PDB entry 6H9B | X-ray diffraction, 2.75 A resolution | chains B and C of the 5 polymer chains in the assembly

# Chain B
Molecule: Tubulin beta chain
From: Ovis aries
Amino-acid sequence (431 residues; numbered 1 to 441; 10 numbers in that range are skipped by the numbering (no residue carries them; nothing is unmodelled there); the number before each row is that of its first residue):
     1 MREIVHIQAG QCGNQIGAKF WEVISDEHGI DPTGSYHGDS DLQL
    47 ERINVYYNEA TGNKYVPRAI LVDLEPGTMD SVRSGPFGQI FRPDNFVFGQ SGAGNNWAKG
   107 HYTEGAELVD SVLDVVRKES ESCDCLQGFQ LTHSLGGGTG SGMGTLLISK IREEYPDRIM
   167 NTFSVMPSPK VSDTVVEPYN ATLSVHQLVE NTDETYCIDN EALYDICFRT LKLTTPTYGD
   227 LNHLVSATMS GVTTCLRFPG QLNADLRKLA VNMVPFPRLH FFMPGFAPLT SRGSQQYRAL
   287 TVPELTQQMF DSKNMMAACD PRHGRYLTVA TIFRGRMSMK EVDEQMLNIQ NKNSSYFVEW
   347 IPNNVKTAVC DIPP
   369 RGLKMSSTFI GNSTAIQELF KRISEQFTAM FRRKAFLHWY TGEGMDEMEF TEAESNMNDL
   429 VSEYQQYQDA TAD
Residues lining bound ligands:
  - FWH (9-methyl-3-[1-(2-methylquinolin-4-yl)ethenyl]carbazole): Val238, Cys241, Leu242, Leu248, Ala250, Asp251, Lys254, Leu255, Asn258, Met259, Thr314, Val315, Ala316, Thr317, Ile318, Asn349, Asn350, Val351, Lys352, Thr353, Ala354, Ile378
  - GDP (guanosine-5'-diphosphate): Gly10, Gln11, Cys12, Gln15, Ile16, Asp69, Asn101, Ser140, Gly142, Gly143, Gly144, Thr145, Gly146, Ser147, Val171, Pro173, Val177, Asp179, Glu183, Asn206, Leu209, Tyr224, Leu227, Asn228

# Chain C
Molecule: Tubulin alpha chain
From: Ovis aries
Amino-acid sequence (433 residues; row label = number of the first residue in the row; note: 7 numbers in that range are skipped by the numbering (no residue carries them; nothing is unmodelled there)):
     1 MRECISIHVG QAGVQIGNAC WELYCLEHGI QPDGQMPS
    46 DDSFNTFFSE TGAGKHVPRA VFVDLEPTVI DEVRTGTYRQ LFHPEQLITG KEDAANNYAR
   106 GHYTIGKEII DLVLDRIRKL ADQCTGLQGF LVFHSFGGGT GSGFTSLLME RLSVDYGKKS
   166 KLEFSIYPAP QVSTAVVEPY NSILTTHTTL EHSDCAFMVD NEAIYDICRR NLDIERPTYT
   226 NLNRLISQIV SSITASLRFD GALNVDLTEF QTNLVPYPRI HFPLATYAPV ISAEKAYHEQ
   286 LSVAEITNAC FEPANQMVKC DPRHGKYMAC CLLYRGDVVP KDVNAAIATI KTKRSIQFVD
   346 WCPTGFKVGI NYQPPTVVPG GDLAKVQRAV CMLSNTTAIA EAWARLDHKF DLMYAKRAFV
   406 HWYVGEGMEE GEFSEAREDM AALEKDYEEV GVDSV
Residues lining bound ligands:
  - FWH (9-methyl-3-[1-(2-methylquinolin-4-yl)ethenyl]carbazole): Ser178, Thr179, Ala180, Val181
  - GTP (guanosine-5'-triphosphate): Val9, Gly10, Gln11, Ala12, Gln15, Ile16, Asp69, Asp98, Ala99, Ala100, Asn101, Ser140, Gly142, Gly143, Gly144, Thr145, Gly146, Ile171, Pro173, Val177, Thr179, Glu183, Asn206, Tyr224, Leu227, Asn228, Ile231

# How chain B and chain C interact
Residue-residue contacts (55):
  Gln96(B) with Met1(C); Arg2(C)
  Ser97(B) with Arg2(C)
  Gly98(B) with Arg2(C)
  Gly100(B) with Thr253(C); Glu254(C); Thr257(C)
  Asn101(B) with Glu254(C); Lys352(C), hydrogen bond
  Pro175(B) with Thr349(C)
  Ser178(B) with Thr349(C), hydrogen bond; Phe351(C)
  Asp179(B) with Phe351(C); Lys352(C), hydrogen bond (backbone-side chain)
  Thr180(B) with Asn258(C), hydrogen bond; Thr349(C)
  Val181(B) with Asn258(C), hydrogen bond (backbone-side chain); Pro348(C); Thr349(C); Gly350(C)
  Thr221(B) with Lys326(C); Asn329(C); Ala330(C)
  Thr223(B) with Lys326(C)
  Asp226(B) with Lys326(C), salt bridge
  Gln394(B) with Pro348(C)
  Ala397(B) with Trp346(C)
  Met398(B) with Trp346(C); Pro348(C)
  Arg400(B) with Ser439(C); Val440(C)
  Arg401(B) with Tyr262(C), hydrogen bond (backbone-side chain); Asp345(C), salt bridge; Trp346(C); Glu434(C); Val435(C), hydrogen bond (side chain-backbone); Val437(C); Asp438(C); Ser439(C)
  Lys402(B) with Tyr262(C)
  Ala403(B) with Pro261(C); Tyr262(C); Trp346(C), hydrophobic
  Phe404(B) with Thr257(C); Val260(C); Pro261(C), hydrogen bond (backbone-backbone); Trp346(C), hydrophobic
  His406(B) with Val260(C), hydrogen bond (side chain-backbone); Pro261(C), hydrogen bond (side chain-backbone); Tyr262(C); Pro263(C)
  Trp407(B) with Gln256(C); Thr257(C); Val260(C), hydrogen bond (side chain-backbone)
  Gly410(B) with Lys163(C)
Other interface residues (no listed pair), chain B (30 interface residues in all): Glu71, Val182, Pro184, Pro222, Leu405, Glu411
Other interface residues (no listed pair), chain C (32 interface residues in all): Asp251, Leu259, Val344, Gly436

# In short
30 residues of chain B face 32 of chain C across their interface; the contacts include 11 hydrogen bonds and 2
salt bridges. Polar contacts include Asp226(B)-Lys326(C), Arg401(B)-Asp345(C) and Asn101(B)-Lys352(C). Bound
to chain B: GDP and compound FWH.
Chain B is Tubulin beta chain and chain C is Tubulin alpha chain, both from Ovis aries; the structure,
1,1-Diheterocyclic Ethylenes Derived from Quinaldine and Carbazole as New Tubulin Polymerization Inhibitors:
Synthesis, Metabolism, and Biological ..., was determined by X-ray diffraction.
